4QV0 - chains F and G of the 28 polymer chains in the assembly; structure by X-ray diffraction, 3.10 A resolution.

[Chain F]
Name: Probable proteasome subunit alpha type-7
Organism: Saccharomyces cerevisiae
Notes: EC 3.4.25.1
UniProtKB: P21242 (PSA7_YEAST); residues -3 to 284 here correspond to UniProt positions 1-288 (UniProt number = residue number + 4)
Sequence (288 residues; row label = number of the first residue in the row; numbers below 1 keep their minus sign (Met-3 is residue -3)):
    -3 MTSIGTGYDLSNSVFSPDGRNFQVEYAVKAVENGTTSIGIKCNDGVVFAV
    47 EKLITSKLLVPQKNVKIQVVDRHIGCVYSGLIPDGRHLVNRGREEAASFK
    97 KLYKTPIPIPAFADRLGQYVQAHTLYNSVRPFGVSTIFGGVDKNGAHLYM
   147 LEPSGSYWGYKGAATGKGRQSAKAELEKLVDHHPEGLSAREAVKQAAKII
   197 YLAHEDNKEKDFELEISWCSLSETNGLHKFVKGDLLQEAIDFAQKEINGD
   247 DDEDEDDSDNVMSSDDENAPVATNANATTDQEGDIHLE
Disordered / not traced: -3 to 1, 245-284
UniProt features mapped onto this chain:
  - modified residue: Thr-2 (N-acetylthreonine)

[Chain G]
Name: Proteasome subunit alpha type-1
Organism: Saccharomyces cerevisiae
Notes: EC 3.4.25.1
UniProtKB: P21243 (PSA1_YEAST); residues -8 to 243 here correspond to UniProt positions 1-252 (UniProt number = residue number + 9)
Sequence (252 residues; row label = number of the first residue in the row; numbers below 1 keep their minus sign (Met-8 is residue -8)):
    -8 MSGAAAASAAGYDRHITIFSPEGRLYQVEYAFKATNQTNINSLAVRGKDC
    42 TVVISQKKVPDKLLDPTTVSYIFCISRTIGMVVNGPIPDARNAALRAKAE
    92 AAEFRYKYGYDMPCDVLAKRMANLSQIYTQRAYMRPLGVILTFVSVDEEL
   142 GPSIYKTDPAGYYVGYKATATGPKQQEITTNLENHFKKSKIDHINEESWE
   192 KVVEFAITHMIDALGTEFSKNDLEVGVATKDKFFTLSAENIEERLVAIAE
   242 QD
Disordered / not traced: -8 to 1, 243
Metal / ion sites: Mg2+: Thr8, Arg122, Met125

[Interface between chain F and chain G]
Pairs across the interface (62; chain F residue first):
  Thr2(F) with His6(G)
  Gly3(F) with His6(G)
  Tyr4(F) with Arg5(G); His6(G); Tyr21(G)
  Ser9(F) with Arg126(G)
  Val10(F) with His6(G); Gln18(G)
  Phe11(F) with Gln18(G), hydrogen bond (backbone-side chain); Tyr21(G); Ala22(G), hydrophobic; Ala25(G), hydrophobic; Arg126(G); Pro127(G)
  Ser12(F) with Tyr21(G)
  Pro13(F) with Tyr21(G), hydrophobic; Lys24(G), hydrogen bond (backbone-side chain)
  Asp14(F) with Lys24(G)
  Gly15(F) with Tyr21(G); Ala25(G)
  Lys37(F) with Asp56(G), salt bridge
  Gln114(F) with Arg82(G), hydrogen bond (side chain-backbone); Asn83(G); Leu86(G)
  Gln117(F) with Pro79(G); Asp80(G); Asn83(G), hydrogen bond; Arg126(G)
  Thr120(F) with Arg126(G), hydrogen bond (backbone-side chain)
  Leu121(F) with Tyr124(G); Arg126(G); Leu128(G), hydrophobic
  Tyr122(F) with Tyr124(G); Met125(G), hydrophobic
  Ser150(F) with Pro79(G)
  Gly151(F) with Pro79(G)
  Ser152(F) with Ile78(G); Pro79(G)
  Tyr153(F) with Arg82(G), hydrogen bond (backbone-side chain)
  Trp154(F) with Leu55(G), hydrophobic; Thr59(G); Val60(G), hydrophobic; Ser61(G); Tyr62(G); Ile78(G), hydrophobic; Arg82(G)
  Gly155(F) with Leu55(G); Asp56(G), hydrogen bond (backbone-backbone); Thr59(G), hydrogen bond (backbone-side chain)
  Tyr156(F) with Leu54(G); Leu55(G); Asp56(G)
  Lys157(F) with Lys53(G); Leu54(G), hydrogen bond (backbone-backbone); Leu55(G)
  Gly158(F) with Leu54(G)
  Lys169(F) with Leu54(G)
  Leu172(F) with Leu54(G), hydrophobic
  Glu173(F) with Lys53(G), salt bridge; Leu54(G)
  Val176(F) with Leu54(G), hydrophobic
  Asp177(F) with Lys53(G), salt bridge
Interface residues without a listed pair, chain F (32 interface residues in all): Asp110, Tyr145
Interface residues without a listed pair, chain G (29 interface residues in all): Asp52, Pro57, Gly129

[In short]
The interface between chain F and chain G involves 32 residues on one side and 29 on the other; the contacts
include 9 hydrogen bonds and 3 salt bridges. Polar pairs include Lys37(F)-Asp56(G), Glu173(F)-Lys53(G) and
Asp177(F)-Lys53(G). Thr8(G), Arg122(G) and Met125(G) form the Mg2+ site.
Here chain F is Probable proteasome subunit alpha type-7 and chain G is Proteasome subunit alpha type-1, both
from Saccharomyces cerevisiae. Entry 4QV0 (yCP beta5-A49T-A50V-double mutant) was determined by X-ray
diffraction (same publication as 4QUX, 4QUY, 4QV1, 4QV3, 4QV4, 4QV5 and 42 further entries).
